2A50 - chains B and D of the 4 polymer chains in the assembly; structure by X-ray diffraction, 1.30 A resolution.

[Chain B (and D)]
Name: GFP-like non-fluorescent chromoprotein FP595 chain 2
From: Anemonia sulcata
Notes: chain D of this document is another copy of the same molecule, construct and numbering; everything in this record applies to it too
UniProt: Q9GZ28 (NFCP_ANESU); aligned to UniProt positions 63-230 over residues 65-232 (the alignment contains insertions or deletions, so no single offset holds)
Sequence (168 residues; row label = number of the first residue in the row):
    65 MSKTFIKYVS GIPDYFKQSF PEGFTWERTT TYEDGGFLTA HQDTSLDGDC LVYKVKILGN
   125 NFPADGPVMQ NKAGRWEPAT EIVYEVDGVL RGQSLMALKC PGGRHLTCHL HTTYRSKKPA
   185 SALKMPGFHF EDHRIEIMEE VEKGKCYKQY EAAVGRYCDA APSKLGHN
Differences from the reference sequence: chromophore (65, 65, 65)
Modified residues: Met65 ({(4Z)-4-(4-hydroxybenzylidene)-2-[3-(methylthio)propanimidoyl]-5-oxo-4,5-dihydro-1H-imidazol-1-yl}acetic acid; NRQ)

[How chain B and chain D interact]
Contacting residue pairs - 34 pairs, chain B then chain D:
  Glu91(B) - Asn124(D)
  Glu91(B) - Asn125(D)  hydrogen bond (side chain-backbone)
  Arg92(B) - Asn124(D)
  Thr93(B) - Phe101(D)
  Thr93(B) - Asn124(D)  hydrogen bond
  Phe101(B) - Thr93(D)
  Phe101(B) - Thr95(D)
  Phe101(B) - His175(D)
  Thr103(B) - Thr103(D)  hydrogen bond
  Thr103(B) - Leu122(D)
  Thr103(B) - Asn124(D)
  Lys120(B) - Leu122(D)
  Leu122(B) - Thr103(D)
  Leu122(B) - His105(D)
  Leu122(B) - Lys120(D)
  Leu122(B) - Leu122(D)  hydrophobic
  Asn124(B) - Glu91(D)
  Asn124(B) - Arg92(D)
  Asn124(B) - Thr93(D)  hydrogen bond
  Asn124(B) - Thr103(D)
  Asn125(B) - Glu91(D)  hydrogen bond (backbone-side chain)
  Asn125(B) - Arg155(D)
  Asn125(B) - His175(D)  hydrogen bond (side chain-backbone)
  Asn125(B) - Thr176(D)
  Asn125(B) - Thr177(D)  hydrogen bond
  Pro127(B) - Asp151(D)
  Ala128(B) - Asp151(D)  hydrogen bond (backbone-side chain)
  Asp151(B) - Pro127(D)
  Asp151(B) - Ala128(D)  hydrogen bond (side chain-backbone)
  Arg155(B) - Asn125(D)  hydrogen bond
  His175(B) - Phe101(D)
  His175(B) - Asn125(D)  hydrogen bond (backbone-side chain)
  Thr176(B) - Asn125(D)
  Thr177(B) - Asn125(D)  hydrogen bond
Also at the interface, not in a pair above, chain B (20 interface residues in all): Thr95, Ala104, His105, Ile121
Also at the interface, not in a pair above, chain D (21 interface residues in all): Ala104, Ile121, Asp129

[Overview]
The interface between chain B and chain D involves 20 residues on one side and 21 on the other, with 12
hydrogen bonds. Among the polar pairs are Glu91(B)-Asn125(D), Thr93(B)-Asn124(D) and Thr103(B)-Thr103(D).
Chain B and chain D are both GFP-like non-fluorescent chromoprotein FP595 chain 2 (Anemonia sulcata); the
structure, fluorescent protein asFP595, wt, off-state, was determined by X-ray diffraction, deposited together
with 2A52, 2A53, 2A54 and 2A56.
